Entry 8G8Z (electron microscopy, 4.30 A resolution (low resolution: residue-level contacts below are approximate; hydrogen-bond / salt-bridge calls are withheld)); this record covers chains R and I of the 8 polymer chains in the assembly.

# Chain R
Molecule: 48-nt RNA strand
Organism: Escherichia coli
Sequence (48 nucleotides; numbered 1 to 48; the number before each row is that of its first residue):
     1 GCAGAGGUUCUAGCUACACCCUCUAUAAAAAACUAAGGACCACACGAG
Ion coordination: Mg2+: A47 (shared with 3 residues of chain J)
Ligand contacts: 7-deaza-7-aminomethyl-guanine (PRF): G7, U8, G13, C14, C19, C20, A30, A32, C33

# Chain I
Molecule: DNA-directed RNA polymerase subunit beta
Organism: Escherichia coli
UniProtKB: C3SIA7 (C3SIA7_ECOLX); residue numbers follow UniProt; this construct covers 2-1341
Amino-acid sequence (1340 residues; each row starts with the number of its first residue):
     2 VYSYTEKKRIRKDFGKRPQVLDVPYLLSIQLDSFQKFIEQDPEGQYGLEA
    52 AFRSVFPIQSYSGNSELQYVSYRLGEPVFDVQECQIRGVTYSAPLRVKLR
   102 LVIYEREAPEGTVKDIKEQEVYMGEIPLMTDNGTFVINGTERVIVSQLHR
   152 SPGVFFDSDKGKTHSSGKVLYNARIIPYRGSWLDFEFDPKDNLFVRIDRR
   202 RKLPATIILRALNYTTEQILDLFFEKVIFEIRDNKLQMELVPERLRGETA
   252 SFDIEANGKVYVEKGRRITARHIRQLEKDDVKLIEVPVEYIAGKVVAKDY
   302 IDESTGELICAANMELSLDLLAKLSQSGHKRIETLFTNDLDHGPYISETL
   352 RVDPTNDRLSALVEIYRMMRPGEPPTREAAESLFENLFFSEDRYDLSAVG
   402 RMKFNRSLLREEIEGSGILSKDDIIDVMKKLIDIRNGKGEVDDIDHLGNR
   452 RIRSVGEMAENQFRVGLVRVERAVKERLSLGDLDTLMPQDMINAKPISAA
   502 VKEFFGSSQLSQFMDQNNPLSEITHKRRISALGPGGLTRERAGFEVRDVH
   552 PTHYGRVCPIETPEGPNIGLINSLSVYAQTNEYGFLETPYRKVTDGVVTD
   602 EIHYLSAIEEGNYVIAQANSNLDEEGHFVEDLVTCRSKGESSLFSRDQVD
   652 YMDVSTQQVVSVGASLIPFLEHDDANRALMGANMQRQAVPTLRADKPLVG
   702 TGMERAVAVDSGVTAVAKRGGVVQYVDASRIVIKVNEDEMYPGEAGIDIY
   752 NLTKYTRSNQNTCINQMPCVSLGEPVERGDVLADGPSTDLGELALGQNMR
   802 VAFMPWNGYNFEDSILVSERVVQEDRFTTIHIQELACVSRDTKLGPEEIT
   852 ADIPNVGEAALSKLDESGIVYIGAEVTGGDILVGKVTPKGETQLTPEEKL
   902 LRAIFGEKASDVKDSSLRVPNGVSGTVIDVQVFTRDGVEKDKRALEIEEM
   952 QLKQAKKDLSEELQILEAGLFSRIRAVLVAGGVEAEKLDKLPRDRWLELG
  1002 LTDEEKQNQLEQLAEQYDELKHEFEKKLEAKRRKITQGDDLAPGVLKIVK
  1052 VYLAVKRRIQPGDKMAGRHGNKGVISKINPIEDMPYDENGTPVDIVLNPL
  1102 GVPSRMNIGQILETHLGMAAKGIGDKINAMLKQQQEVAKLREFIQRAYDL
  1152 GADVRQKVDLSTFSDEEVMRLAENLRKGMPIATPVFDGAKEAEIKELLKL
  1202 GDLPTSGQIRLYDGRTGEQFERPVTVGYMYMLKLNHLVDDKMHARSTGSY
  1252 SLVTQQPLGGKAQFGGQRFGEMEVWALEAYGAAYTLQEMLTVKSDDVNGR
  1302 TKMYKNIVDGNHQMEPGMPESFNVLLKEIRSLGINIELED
Unresolved in the structure: 891-914

# How chain R and chain I interact
Contacting residue pairs - 31 pairs, chain R then chain I:
  C17(R) with Thr1302(I); Lys1306(I)
  A35(R) with Tyr1305(I)
  A36(R) with Gly1249(I); Ser1250(I); Tyr1251(I)
  G37(R) with Ser1250(I); Tyr1251(I)
  G38(R) with Tyr1251(I); Ser1252(I); Leu1253(I); Leu1259(I)
  A39(R) with Ser1252(I); Leu1259(I)
  A42(R) with Ser509(I); Gln510(I)
  C43(R) with Gln510(I); Gln513(I); Arg540(I)
  A44(R) with Gln513(I); Arg529(I); Arg540(I); Asn568(I); Ile572(I)
  C45(R) with Arg529(I); Pro564(I); Arg687(I); Gln688(I); His1237(I)
  A47(R) with Glu565(I); Lys1073(I)
Interface residues without a listed pair, chain R (14 interface residues in all): A12, U34, G46
Interface residues without a listed pair, chain I (30 interface residues in all): Asp516, Leu533, Asn684, Asn856, Thr1248, Val1298, Asn1299, Val1309

# Summary
The interface between chain R and chain I involves 14 residues on one side and 30 on the other. Bound to chain
R: 7-deaza-7-aminomethyl-guanine.
Chain R is a 48-nt RNA strand and chain I is DNA-directed RNA polymerase subunit beta, both from Escherichia
coli; the structure, Cryo-EM structure of 3DVA component 1 of Escherichia coli que-PEC (paused elongation
complex) RNA Polymerase plus ..., was determined by electron microscopy together with 8F3C, 8G00, 8G1S, 8G2W,
8G4W and 8G7E from the same study.
